6Z9S - chains X and Y of the 15 polymer chains in the assembly; structure by electron microscopy, 4.40 A resolution (low resolution: residue-level contacts below are approximate; hydrogen-bond / salt-bridge calls are withheld).

# Chain X
Molecule: DNA-directed RNA polymerase subunit beta
Source organism: Escherichia coli
Notes: EC 2.7.7.6
Reference sequence: P0A8V4 (RPOB_ECO57); residue numbers follow UniProt; this construct covers 1-1342
Amino-acid sequence (1342 residues; each row starts with the number of its first residue):
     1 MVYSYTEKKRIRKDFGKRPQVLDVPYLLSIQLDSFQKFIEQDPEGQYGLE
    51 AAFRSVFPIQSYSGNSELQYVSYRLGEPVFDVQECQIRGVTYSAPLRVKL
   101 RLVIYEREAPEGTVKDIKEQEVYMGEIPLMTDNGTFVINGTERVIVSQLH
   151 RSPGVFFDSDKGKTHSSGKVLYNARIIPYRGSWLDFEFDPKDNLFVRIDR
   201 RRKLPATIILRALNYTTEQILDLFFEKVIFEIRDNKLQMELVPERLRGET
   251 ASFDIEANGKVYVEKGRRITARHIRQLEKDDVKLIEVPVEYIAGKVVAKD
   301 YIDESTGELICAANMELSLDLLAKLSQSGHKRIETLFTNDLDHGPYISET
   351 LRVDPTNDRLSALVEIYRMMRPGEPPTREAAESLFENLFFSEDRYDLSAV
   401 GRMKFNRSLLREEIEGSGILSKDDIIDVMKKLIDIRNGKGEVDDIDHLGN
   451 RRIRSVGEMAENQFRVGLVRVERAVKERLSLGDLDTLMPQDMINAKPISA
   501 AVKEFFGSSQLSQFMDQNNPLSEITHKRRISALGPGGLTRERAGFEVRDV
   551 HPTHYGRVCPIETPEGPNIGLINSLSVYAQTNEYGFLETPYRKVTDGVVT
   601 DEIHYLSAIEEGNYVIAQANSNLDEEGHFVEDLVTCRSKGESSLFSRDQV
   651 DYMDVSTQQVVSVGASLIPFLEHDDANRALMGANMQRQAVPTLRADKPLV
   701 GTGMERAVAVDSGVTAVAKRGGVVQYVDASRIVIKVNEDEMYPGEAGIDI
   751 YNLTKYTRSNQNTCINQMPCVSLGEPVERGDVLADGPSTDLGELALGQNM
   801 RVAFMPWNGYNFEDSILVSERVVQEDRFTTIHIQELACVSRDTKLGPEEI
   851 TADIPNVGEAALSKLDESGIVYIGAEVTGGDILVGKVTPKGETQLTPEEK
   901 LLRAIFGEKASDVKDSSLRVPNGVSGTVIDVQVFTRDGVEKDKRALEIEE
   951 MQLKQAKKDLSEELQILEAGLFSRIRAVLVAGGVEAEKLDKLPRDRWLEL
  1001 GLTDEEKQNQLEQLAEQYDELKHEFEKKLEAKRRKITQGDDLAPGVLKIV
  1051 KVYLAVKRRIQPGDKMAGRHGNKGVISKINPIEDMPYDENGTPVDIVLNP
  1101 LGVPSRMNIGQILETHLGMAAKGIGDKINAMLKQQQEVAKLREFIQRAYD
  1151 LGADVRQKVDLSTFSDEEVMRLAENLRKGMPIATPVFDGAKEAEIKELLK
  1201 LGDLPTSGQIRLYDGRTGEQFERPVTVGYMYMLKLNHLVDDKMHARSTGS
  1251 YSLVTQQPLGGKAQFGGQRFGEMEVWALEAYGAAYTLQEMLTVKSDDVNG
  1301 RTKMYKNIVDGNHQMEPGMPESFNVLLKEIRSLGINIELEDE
Unresolved in the structure: 1, 1342
Swiss-Prot annotation at these positions:
  - modified residue (N6-acetyllysine): Lys1022, Lys1200

# Chain Y
Molecule: DNA-directed RNA polymerase subunit beta'
Source organism: Escherichia coli
Notes: EC 2.7.7.6
Reference sequence: C3SIA2 (C3SIA2_ECOLX); numbering as in UniProt (aligned over 1-1407)
Amino-acid sequence (1416 residues; row label = number of the first residue in the row):
     1 MKDLLKFLKAQTKTEEFDAIKIALASPDMIRSWSFGEVKKPETINYRTFK
    51 PERDGLFCARIFGPVKDYECLCGKYKRLKHRGVICEKCGVEVTQTKVRRE
   101 RMGHIELASPTAHIWFLKSLPSRIGLLLDMPLRDIERVLYFESYVVIEGG
   151 MTNLERQQILTEEQYLDALEEFGDEFDAKMGAEAIQALLKSMDLEQECEQ
   201 LREELNETNSETKRKKLTKRIKLLEAFVQSGNKPEWMILTVLPVLPPDLR
   251 PLVPLDGGRFATSDLNDLYRRVINRNNRLKRLLDLAAPDIIVRNEKRMLQ
   301 EAVDALLDNGRRGRAITGSNKRPLKSLADMIKGKQGRFRQNLLGKRVDYS
   351 GRSVITVGPYLRLHQCGLPKKMALELFKPFIYGKLELRGLATTIKAAKKM
   401 VEREEAVVWDILDEVIREHPVLLNRAPTLHRLGIQAFEPVLIEGKAIQLH
   451 PLVCAAYNADFDGDQMAVHVPLTLEAQLEARALMMSTNNILSPANGEPII
   501 VPSQDVVLGLYYMTRDCVNAKGEGMVLTGPKEAERLYRSGLASLHARVKV
   551 RITEYEKDANGELVAKTSLKDTTVGRAILWMIVPKGLPYSIVNQALGKKA
   601 ISKMLNTCYRILGLKPTVIFADQIMYTGFAYAARSGASVGIDDMVIPEKK
   651 HEIISEAEAEVAEIQEQFQSGLVTAGERYNKVIDIWAAANDRVSKAMMDN
   701 LQTETVINRDGQEEKQVSFNSIYMMADSGARGSAAQIRQLAGMRGLMAKP
   751 DGSIIETPITANFREGLNVLQYFISTHGARKGLADTALKTANSGYLTRRL
   801 VDVAQDLVVTEDDCGTHEGIMMTPVIEGGDVKEPLRDRVLGRVTAEDVLK
   851 PGTADILVPRNTLLHEQWCDLLEENSVDAVKVRSVVSCDTDFGVCAHCYG
   901 RDLARGHIINKGEAIGVIAAQSIGEPGTQLTMRTFHIGGAASRAAAESSI
   951 QVKNKGSIKLSNVKSVVNSSGKLVITSRNTELKLIDEFGRTKESYKVPYG
  1001 AVLAKGDGEQVAGGETVANWDPHTMPVITEVSGFVRFTDMIDGQTITRQT
  1051 DELTGLSSLVVLDSAERTAGGKDLRPALKIVDAQGNDVLIPGTDMPAQYF
  1101 LPGKAIVQLEDGVQISSGDTLARIPQESGGTKDITGGLPRVADLFEARRP
  1151 KEPAILAEISGIVSFGKETKGKRRLVITPVDGSDPYEEMIPKWRQLNVFE
  1201 GERVERGDVISDGPEAPHDILRLRGVHAVTRYIVNEVQDVYRLQGVKIND
  1251 KHIEVIVRQMLRKATIVNAGSSDFLEGEQVEYSRVKIANRELEANGKVGA
  1301 TYSRDLLGITKASLATESFISAASFQETTRVLTEAAVAGKRDELRGLKEN
  1351 VIVGRLIPAGTGYAYHQDRMRRRAAGEAPAAPQVTAEDASASLAELLNAG
  1401 LGGSDNELEVHHHHHH
Unresolved in the structure: 1-15, 1374-1416
Differences from the reference sequence: expression tag (1408-1416)
Bound ions: Zn2+ site 1: Cys70, Cys72, Cys85; Mg2+: Asp460, Asp462, Asp464 (shared with 1 residue of chain R); Zn2+ site 2: Cys814, Cys888, Cys895, Cys898
What the authors report for this chain:
  - mutagenesis - C72H, C85H, E86K: decreased growth in response to rhoY80C

# Chain X / chain Y interface
Contacting residue pairs (307; chain X residue first):
  Phe545(X) - Leu788(Y)
  Phe545(X) - Met932(Y)
  Arg548(X) - Arg780(Y)
  Arg548(X) - Leu788(Y)
  Asp549(X) - His777(Y)
  Val550(X) - His777(Y)
  Val550(X) - Arg780(Y)
  His551(X) - Phe773(Y)
  Pro552(X) - Pro750(Y)
  Pro552(X) - Phe773(Y)
  Tyr555(X) - Val769(Y)
  Tyr555(X) - Phe773(Y)
  Cys559(X) - Arg780(Y)
  Pro560(X) - Phe773(Y)
  Pro560(X) - Thr776(Y)
  Pro560(X) - Arg780(Y)
  Ile561(X) - Tyr772(Y)
  Ile561(X) - Thr776(Y)
  Glu562(X) - Arg780(Y)
  Thr563(X) - Arg780(Y)
  Glu565(X) - Leu783(Y)
  Gly566(X) - Ala787(Y)
  Ile569(X) - Ala787(Y)
  Gly570(X) - Arg780(Y)
  Asn573(X) - Arg780(Y)
  Gln618(X) - Asn768(Y)
  Gln618(X) - Val769(Y)
  Gln618(X) - Leu770(Y)
  Asn620(X) - Asn768(Y)
  Asn620(X) - Val769(Y)
  Thr635(X) - Leu770(Y)
  Ser642(X) - Leu770(Y)
  Val660(X) - Val769(Y)
  Leu671(X) - Tyr772(Y)
  Glu672(X) - Glu765(Y)
  Glu672(X) - Gly766(Y)
  Glu672(X) - Leu767(Y)
  His673(X) - Phe763(Y)
  His673(X) - Arg764(Y)
  His673(X) - Glu765(Y)
  His673(X) - Gly766(Y)
  Asp674(X) - Phe763(Y)
  Asp674(X) - Tyr772(Y)
  Asp675(X) - Arg744(Y)
  Asp675(X) - Phe763(Y)
  Asp675(X) - Tyr772(Y)
  Ala676(X) - Tyr772(Y)
  Ala676(X) - Thr776(Y)
  Ala676(X) - Ala779(Y)
  Asn677(X) - Ala779(Y)
  Ala679(X) - Tyr772(Y)
  Leu680(X) - Leu783(Y)
  Phe804(X) - Ala637(Y)
  Phe804(X) - Ser638(Y)
  Met805(X) - Ala633(Y)
  Met805(X) - Ala637(Y)
  Pro806(X) - Asp505(Y)
  Pro806(X) - Ala632(Y)
  Pro806(X) - Ala633(Y)
  Pro806(X) - Ala637(Y)
  Asn808(X) - Pro359(Y)
  Asn808(X) - Phe629(Y)
  Asn808(X) - Ala633(Y)
  Gly809(X) - Val357(Y)
  Gly809(X) - Phe629(Y)
  Tyr810(X) - Val357(Y)
  Tyr810(X) - Pro359(Y)
  Asn811(X) - Asp505(Y)
  Phe812(X) - Val357(Y)
  Phe812(X) - Pro451(Y)
  Phe812(X) - Phe461(Y)
  Phe812(X) - Ser503(Y)
  Phe812(X) - Gln504(Y)
  Phe812(X) - Asp505(Y)
  Phe812(X) - Phe629(Y)
  Glu813(X) - Asp460(Y)
  Glu813(X) - Phe461(Y)
  Glu813(X) - Gln504(Y)
  Asp814(X) - Phe461(Y)
  Asp814(X) - Asp462(Y)
  Ser815(X) - Val357(Y)
  Arg841(X) - Asp256(Y)
  Arg841(X) - Gly257(Y)
  Lys844(X) - Tyr46(Y)
  Lys844(X) - Arg47(Y)
  Lys844(X) - Phe49(Y)
  Pro1062(X) - Ala446(Y)
  Gly1063(X) - Val354(Y)
  Gly1063(X) - Ala446(Y)
  Lys1065(X) - Asp462(Y)
  Lys1073(X) - Asp462(Y)
  Gly1074(X) - Phe461(Y)
  Val1075(X) - Phe461(Y)
  Val1075(X) - Gly463(Y)
  Ser1077(X) - Val357(Y)
  Asn1099(X) - Asp505(Y)
  Pro1100(X) - Ala637(Y)
  Pro1100(X) - Val639(Y)
  Pro1100(X) - Met725(Y)
  Leu1101(X) - Gln504(Y)
  Leu1101(X) - Asp505(Y)
  Leu1101(X) - Leu508(Y)
  Leu1101(X) - Met725(Y)
  Leu1101(X) - Arg731(Y)
  Pro1104(X) - Met725(Y)
  Ser1105(X) - Arg731(Y)
  Ser1105(X) - Gln736(Y)
  Met1107(X) - Gln739(Y)
  Met1107(X) - Phe763(Y)
  Ile1109(X) - Met644(Y)
  Ile1109(X) - Phe763(Y)
  Ile1112(X) - Val639(Y)
  Leu1113(X) - Ile641(Y)
  His1116(X) - Ile641(Y)
  Phe1187(X) - Leu767(Y)
  Phe1187(X) - Asn768(Y)
  Phe1187(X) - Val769(Y)
  Phe1187(X) - Tyr772(Y)
  Glu1192(X) - Ile641(Y)
  Glu1192(X) - Arg764(Y)
  Lys1196(X) - Asp642(Y)
  Ser1207(X) - Asp642(Y)
  Gln1209(X) - Gly640(Y)
  Gln1209(X) - Asp643(Y)
  Glu1219(X) - Arg538(Y)
  Glu1219(X) - Arg634(Y)
  Phe1221(X) - Ala633(Y)
  Phe1221(X) - Arg634(Y)
  Glu1222(X) - Tyr512(Y)
  Glu1222(X) - Arg634(Y)
  Glu1222(X) - Ser635(Y)
  Glu1222(X) - Gly636(Y)
  Arg1223(X) - Tyr512(Y)
  Arg1223(X) - Arg515(Y)
  Arg1223(X) - Gly636(Y)
  Arg1223(X) - Phe719(Y)
  Arg1223(X) - Met724(Y)
  Val1225(X) - Ser638(Y)
  Thr1226(X) - Ser638(Y)
  Thr1226(X) - Val639(Y)
  Val1239(X) - Val354(Y)
  Val1239(X) - Lys445(Y)
  Asp1240(X) - Lys445(Y)
  Lys1242(X) - Arg352(Y)
  Lys1242(X) - Gln465(Y)
  Met1243(X) - Arg352(Y)
  Met1243(X) - Ser353(Y)
  Met1243(X) - Lys371(Y)
  Met1243(X) - Met372(Y)
  Met1243(X) - Lys445(Y)
  His1244(X) - Gly351(Y)
  His1244(X) - Arg352(Y)
  Ala1245(X) - Ser350(Y)
  Ala1245(X) - Gly351(Y)
  Ala1245(X) - Glu375(Y)
  Ala1245(X) - Leu376(Y)
  Arg1246(X) - Asp348(Y)
  Arg1246(X) - Tyr349(Y)
  Arg1246(X) - Ser350(Y)
  Arg1246(X) - Glu375(Y)
  Ser1247(X) - Asp348(Y)
  Ser1247(X) - Tyr349(Y)
  Ser1247(X) - Glu375(Y)
  Ser1247(X) - Lys378(Y)
  Thr1248(X) - Asp348(Y)
  Thr1248(X) - Tyr349(Y)
  Gly1249(X) - Asp348(Y)
  Leu1253(X) - Arg99(Y)
  Val1254(X) - Arg99(Y)
  Val1254(X) - Leu249(Y)
  Val1254(X) - Pro251(Y)
  Thr1255(X) - Arg99(Y)
  Thr1255(X) - Asn341(Y)
  Gln1256(X) - Arg99(Y)
  Gln1257(X) - Lys345(Y)
  Gln1257(X) - Arg346(Y)
  Pro1258(X) - Arg346(Y)
  Pro1258(X) - Asp348(Y)
  Leu1259(X) - Arg346(Y)
  Gly1260(X) - Arg346(Y)
  Phe1265(X) - Glu375(Y)
  Gly1267(X) - Arg346(Y)
  Gln1268(X) - Arg346(Y)
  Gln1268(X) - Val347(Y)
  Gln1268(X) - Ser350(Y)
  Gln1268(X) - Gly351(Y)
  Gln1268(X) - Arg352(Y)
  Arg1269(X) - Gln340(Y)
  Arg1269(X) - Gly344(Y)
  Arg1269(X) - Lys345(Y)
  Arg1269(X) - Arg346(Y)
  Phe1270(X) - Gly344(Y)
  Phe1270(X) - Lys345(Y)
  Phe1270(X) - Val347(Y)
  Glu1272(X) - Leu343(Y)
  Met1273(X) - Thr428(Y)
  Glu1274(X) - Asn424(Y)
  Glu1274(X) - Arg425(Y)
  Glu1274(X) - Ala426(Y)
  Glu1274(X) - Thr428(Y)
  Glu1274(X) - Ile434(Y)
  Val1275(X) - Leu343(Y)
  Trp1276(X) - Arg798(Y)
  Trp1276(X) - Val801(Y)
  Trp1276(X) - Val917(Y)
  Trp1276(X) - Gln921(Y)
  Ala1277(X) - Ile434(Y)
  Ala1277(X) - Gln921(Y)
  Leu1278(X) - Met484(Y)
  Glu1279(X) - Gln805(Y)
  Glu1279(X) - Val1351(Y)
  Glu1279(X) - Ile1357(Y)
  Ala1280(X) - Arg431(Y)
  Ala1280(X) - Val917(Y)
  Ala1280(X) - Ile918(Y)
  Ala1280(X) - Gln921(Y)
  Tyr1281(X) - Arg431(Y)
  Tyr1281(X) - Leu432(Y)
  Tyr1281(X) - Ile434(Y)
  Tyr1281(X) - Met484(Y)
  Tyr1281(X) - Asn489(Y)
  Gly1282(X) - Glu479(Y)
  Gly1282(X) - Gly1360(Y)
  Ala1283(X) - Glu479(Y)
  Ala1284(X) - Leu1356(Y)
  Ala1284(X) - Ile1357(Y)
  Ala1284(X) - Thr1361(Y)
  Ala1284(X) - Gly1362(Y)
  Tyr1285(X) - Glu475(Y)
  Tyr1285(X) - Leu1356(Y)
  Tyr1285(X) - Thr1361(Y)
  Tyr1285(X) - Tyr1365(Y)
  Thr1286(X) - Ala476(Y)
  Thr1286(X) - Glu479(Y)
  Leu1287(X) - Val1351(Y)
  Leu1287(X) - Ile1357(Y)
  Gln1288(X) - Arg1355(Y)
  Gln1288(X) - Leu1356(Y)
  Glu1289(X) - Pro471(Y)
  Glu1289(X) - Thr473(Y)
  Met1290(X) - Val347(Y)
  Met1290(X) - His469(Y)
  Leu1291(X) - Lys345(Y)
  Leu1291(X) - Val1351(Y)
  Thr1292(X) - Gly1354(Y)
  Lys1294(X) - Val347(Y)
  Lys1294(X) - Asp348(Y)
  Lys1294(X) - Tyr349(Y)
  Lys1294(X) - Val470(Y)
  Lys1294(X) - Leu472(Y)
  Ser1295(X) - Lys345(Y)
  Ser1295(X) - Arg346(Y)
  Asp1296(X) - Lys345(Y)
  Val1298(X) - Lys96(Y)
  Met1304(X) - Leu472(Y)
  Tyr1305(X) - Tyr349(Y)
  Tyr1305(X) - Pro379(Y)
  Tyr1305(X) - Tyr382(Y)
  Tyr1305(X) - Ile394(Y)
  Ile1308(X) - Pro379(Y)
  Ile1308(X) - Phe380(Y)
  Val1309(X) - Gly383(Y)
  His1313(X) - Phe380(Y)
  His1313(X) - Leu474(Y)
  His1313(X) - Gln477(Y)
  Pro1320(X) - Val1353(Y)
  Pro1320(X) - Gly1354(Y)
  Glu1321(X) - Arg99(Y)
  Ser1322(X) - Asn341(Y)
  Phe1323(X) - Phe17(Y)
  Phe1323(X) - Val1353(Y)
  Val1325(X) - Leu249(Y)
  Leu1326(X) - Arg337(Y)
  Leu1326(X) - Leu342(Y)
  Lys1328(X) - Glu100(Y)
  Glu1329(X) - Arg337(Y)
  Ile1330(X) - Ile331(Y)
  Arg1331(X) - Trp33(Y)
  Ser1332(X) - Met102(Y)
  Ser1332(X) - Pro243(Y)
  Leu1333(X) - Ala25(Y)
  Leu1333(X) - Leu327(Y)
  Gly1334(X) - Ala23(Y)
  Gly1334(X) - Leu24(Y)
  Gly1334(X) - Ala25(Y)
  Ile1335(X) - Ile22(Y)
  Ile1335(X) - Ala23(Y)
  Ile1335(X) - Ala1336(Y)
  Asn1336(X) - Ile22(Y)
  Asn1336(X) - Ala23(Y)
  Asn1336(X) - Leu24(Y)
  Asn1336(X) - Ala25(Y)
  Asn1336(X) - Ser26(Y)
  Asn1336(X) - Trp33(Y)
  Ile1337(X) - Lys21(Y)
  Ile1337(X) - Ile22(Y)
  Ile1337(X) - Trp33(Y)
  Glu1338(X) - Ile20(Y)
  Glu1338(X) - Lys21(Y)
  Leu1339(X) - Phe17(Y)
  Leu1339(X) - Ile20(Y)
  Glu1340(X) - Phe17(Y)
  Glu1340(X) - Ala19(Y)
  Glu1340(X) - Lys21(Y)
  Glu1340(X) - Arg1341(Y)
  Asp1341(X) - Glu16(Y)
  Asp1341(X) - Phe17(Y)
Also at the interface, not in a pair above, chain X (158 interface residues in all): Gly162, Ser166, His554, Glu641, Trp807, Gln1061, Ile1076, Val1103, Lys1191, Thr1206, Tyr1251, Gly1271, Met1315
Also at the interface, not in a pair above, chain Y (176 interface residues in all): Asp18, Met29, Leu239, Leu245, Asp248, Leu307, Phe338, Ile355, Thr356, Tyr360, Glu386, His430, Leu483, Tyr537, Ala630, Ala730, Gly732, Leu740, Lys749, Ile755, Lys781, Ala784, Thr797, Ala914, Arg933, Lys1151, Leu1332, Leu1347, Lys1348, Ile1352, Arg1373

# Overview
Chain X and chain Y form an interface of 158 and 176 residues respectively. The Zn2+ site 1 is built by
Cys70(Y), Cys72(Y) and Cys85(Y). Asp460(Y), Asp462(Y) and Asp464(Y) coordinate Mg2+. The paper reports that
C72H, C85H and E86K of chain Y reduce growth in response to rhoY80C.
Here chain X is DNA-directed RNA polymerase subunit beta and chain Y is DNA-directed RNA polymerase subunit
beta', both from Escherichia coli. Entry 6Z9S (Transcription termination intermediate complex 4) was
determined by electron microscopy (same publication as 6Z9P, 6Z9Q, 6Z9R, 6Z9T, 7ADB, 7ADC, 7ADD and 7ADE).
